PDB entry 5YMT | X-ray diffraction, 2.20 A resolution | chain A

== Chain A ==
Protein: Outer capsid protein VP4
Organism: Human rotavirus A
Reference sequence: Q9Q2P6 (Q9Q2P6_9REOV); residues 1-160 here correspond to UniProt positions 64-223 (UniProt number = residue number + 63)
Amino-acid sequence (160 residues; numbered 1 to 160; the number before each row is that of its first residue):
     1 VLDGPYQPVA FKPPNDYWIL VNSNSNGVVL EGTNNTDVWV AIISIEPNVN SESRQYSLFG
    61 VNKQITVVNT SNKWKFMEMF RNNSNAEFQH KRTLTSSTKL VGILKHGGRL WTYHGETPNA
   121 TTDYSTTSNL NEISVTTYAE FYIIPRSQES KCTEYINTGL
What the authors report for this chain:
  - binding site for beta-D-galactopyranose: H106, G107, R109, W111, T121, T122, R146
  - binding site for N-acetylglucosamine: W18, L104, W111, T122, R146, E149
  - binding site for alpha-D-glucopyranose: R109

== In short ==
From the paper: a binding site for beta-D-galactopyranose at H106, G107 and R109 among others; a binding site
for N-acetylglucosamine at W18, L104 and W111 among others.
Chain A is Outer capsid protein VP4 (Human rotavirus A); the structure, Functional and structural
characterization of P[19] rotavirus VP8* interaction with histo-blood group antigens, was determined by X-ray
diffraction (same publication as 5YMU and 5YMS).
